3JC5 - chains 2 and 5 of the 11 polymer chains in the assembly; structure by electron microscopy, 4.70 A resolution (low resolution: residue-level contacts below are approximate; hydrogen-bond / salt-bridge calls are withheld).

[Chain 2]
Molecule: DNA replication licensing factor MCM2
Organism: Saccharomyces cerevisiae
Notes: EC 3.6.4.12
UniProtKB: P29469 (MCM2_YEAST); residues 1-868 here = UniProt positions 1-868
Amino-acid sequence (868 residues; row label = number of the first residue in the row):
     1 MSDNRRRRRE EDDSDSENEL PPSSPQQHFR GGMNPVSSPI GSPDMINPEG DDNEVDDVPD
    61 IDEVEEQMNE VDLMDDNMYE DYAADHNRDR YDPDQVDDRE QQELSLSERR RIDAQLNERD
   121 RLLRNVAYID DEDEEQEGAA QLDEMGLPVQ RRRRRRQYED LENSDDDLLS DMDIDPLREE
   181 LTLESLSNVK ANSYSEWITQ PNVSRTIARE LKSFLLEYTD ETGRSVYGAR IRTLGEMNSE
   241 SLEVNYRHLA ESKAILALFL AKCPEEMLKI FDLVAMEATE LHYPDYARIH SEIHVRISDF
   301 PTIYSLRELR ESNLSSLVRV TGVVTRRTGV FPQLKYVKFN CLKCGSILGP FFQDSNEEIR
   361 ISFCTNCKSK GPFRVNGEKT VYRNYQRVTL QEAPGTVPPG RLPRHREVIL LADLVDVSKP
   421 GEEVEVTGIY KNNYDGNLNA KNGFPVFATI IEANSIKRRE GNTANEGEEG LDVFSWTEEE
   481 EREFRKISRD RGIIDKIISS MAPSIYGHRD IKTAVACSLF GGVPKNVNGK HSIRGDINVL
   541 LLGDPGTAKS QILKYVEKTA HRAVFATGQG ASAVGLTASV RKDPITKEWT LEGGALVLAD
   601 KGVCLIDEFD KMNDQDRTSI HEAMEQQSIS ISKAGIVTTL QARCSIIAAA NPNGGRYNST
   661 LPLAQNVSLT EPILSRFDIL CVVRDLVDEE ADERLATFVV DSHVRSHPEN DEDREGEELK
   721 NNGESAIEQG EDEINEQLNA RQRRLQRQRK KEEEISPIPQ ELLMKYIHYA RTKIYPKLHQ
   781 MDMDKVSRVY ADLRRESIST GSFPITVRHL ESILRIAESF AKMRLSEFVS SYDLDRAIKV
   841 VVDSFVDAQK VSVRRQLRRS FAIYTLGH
Unresolved in the structure: 1-200, 343-347, 361-374, 461-472, 707-755, 865-868
UniProt features mapped onto this chain:
  - zinc finger: Cys-341 to Cys-367 (C4-type)
  - motif: Ser-675 to Asp-678 (Arginine finger)
  - binding site (ATP): Gly-543 to Ser-550
  - modified residue (Phosphoserine): Ser-14, Ser-16, Ser-23, Ser-164, Ser-170
  - natural variant: Glu-392 (E392K: In allele MCM2-1)
  - mutagenesis: Cys-364 (C364Y/F/S/H: Loss of activity), Cys-367 (C367Y/F/S/H: Loss of activity), Lys-549 (K549A: Reduces MCM2-7 complex helicase activity. Abolishes MCM2-7 complex helicase activity; when associated with MCM5 A-422. Reduces MCM2-7 complex helicase activity; when associated with MCM3 A-415), Arg-676 (R676A: Loss of MCM2-7 complex helicase activity)

[Chain 5]
Molecule: Minichromosome maintenance protein 5
Organism: Saccharomyces cerevisiae
Notes: EC 3.6.4.12
UniProtKB: P29496 (MCM5_YEAST); numbering as in UniProt (aligned over 1-775)
Amino-acid sequence (775 residues; numbered 1 to 775; the number before each row is that of its first residue):
     1 MSFDRPEIYS APVLQGESPN DDDNTEIIKS FKNFILEFRL DSQFIYRDQL RNNILVKNYS
    61 LTVNMEHLIG YNEDIYKKLS DEPSDIIPLF ETAITQVAKR ISILSRAQSA NNNDKDPENT
   121 SMDTDSLLLN SLPTFQLILN SNANQIPLRD LDSEHVSKIV RLSGIIISTS VLSSRATYLS
   181 IMCRNCRHTT SITINNFNSI TGNTVSLPRS CLSTIESESS MANESNIGDE STKKNCGPDP
   241 YIIIHESSKF IDQQFLKLQE IPELVPVGEM PRNLTMTCDR YLTNKVIPGT RVTIVGIYSI
   301 YNSKNGAGSG RSGGGNGGSG VAIRTPYIKI LGIQSDVETS SIWNSVTMFT EEEEEEFLQL
   361 SRNPKLYEIL TNSIAPSIFG NEDIKKAIVC LLMGGSKKIL PDGMRLRGDI NVLLLGDPGT
   421 AKSQLLKFVE KVSPIAVYTS GKGSSAAGLT ASVQRDPMTR EFYLEGGAMV LADGGVVCID
   481 EFDKMRDEDR VAIHEAMEQQ TISIAKAGIT TVLNSRTSVL AAANPIYGRY DDLKSPGDNI
   541 DFQTTILSRF DMIFIVKDDH NEERDISIAN HVINIHTGNA NAMQNQQEEN GSEISIEKMK
   601 RYITYCRLKC APRLSPQAAE KLSSNFVTIR KQLLINELES TERSSIPITI RQLEAIIRIT
   661 ESLAKLELSP IAQERHVDEA IRLFQASTMD AASQDPIGGL NQASGTSLSE IRRFEQELKR
   721 RLPIGWSTSY QTLRREFVDT HRFSQLALDK ALYALEKHET IQLRHQGQNI YRSGV
Unresolved in the structure: 1-20, 107-129, 198-203, 212-234, 306-319, 457-462, 644-646, 694-705, 761-775
Disulfides: Cys-186/Cys-211
UniProt features mapped onto this chain:
  - motif: Ser-548 to Asp-551 (Arginine finger)
  - binding site (ATP): Gly-416 to Ser-423
  - mutagenesis: Lys-422 (K422A: Loss of MCM2-7 complex helicase activity)

[How chain 2 and chain 5 interact]
Pairs across the interface (85):
  Arg-327(2) / Glu-269(5)
  Arg-327(2) / Arg-272(5)
  Val-330(2) / Asp-152(5)
  Val-330(2) / Arg-272(5)
  Phe-331(2) / Ile-323(5)
  Phe-331(2) / Arg-324(5)
  Phe-331(2) / Thr-325(5)
  Pro-332(2) / Ile-300(5)
  Pro-332(2) / Arg-324(5)
  Gln-333(2) / Val-321(5)
  Gln-333(2) / Ala-322(5)
  Gln-333(2) / Ile-323(5)
  Leu-334(2) / Ala-322(5)
  Leu-334(2) / Arg-324(5)
  Asn-356(2) / Val-321(5)
  Glu-357(2) / Val-321(5)
  Val-375(2) / Arg-324(5)
  Glu-378(2) / Glu-82(5)
  Glu-378(2) / Asp-85(5)
  Lys-379(2) / Asp-81(5)
  Lys-379(2) / Glu-82(5)
  Tyr-382(2) / Ser-153(5)
  Tyr-382(2) / Val-156(5)
  Arg-383(2) / Ser-153(5)
  Asn-384(2) / Asp-152(5)
  Tyr-385(2) / Ile-323(5)
  Arg-387(2) / Gly-320(5)
  Arg-387(2) / Ile-323(5)
  Asp-416(2) / Arg-149(5)
  Lys-419(2) / Glu-269(5)
  Lys-525(2) / His-576(5)
  Arg-562(2) / Gly-268(5)
  Leu-591(2) / Met-270(5)
  Glu-592(2) / Met-270(5)
  Gly-593(2) / Met-270(5)
  Leu-598(2) / Gly-268(5)
  Asp-600(2) / Val-267(5)
  Asp-614(2) / Lys-442(5)
  Lys-633(2) / Ala-446(5)
  Gly-635(2) / Ile-167(5)
  Gly-635(2) / Ser-168(5)
  Ile-636(2) / Ile-167(5)
  Ile-636(2) / Ser-168(5)
  Ile-636(2) / Gln-259(5)
  Ile-636(2) / Asn-273(5)
  Val-637(2) / Ile-166(5)
  Val-637(2) / Ile-167(5)
  Val-637(2) / Ser-168(5)
  Val-637(2) / Gln-259(5)
  Thr-638(2) / Ile-167(5)
  Thr-638(2) / Gln-259(5)
  Thr-639(2) / Pro-262(5)
  Leu-640(2) / Gln-259(5)
  Leu-640(2) / Pro-271(5)
  Gln-641(2) / Pro-262(5)
  Gln-641(2) / Glu-263(5)
  Asn-658(2) / His-741(5)
  Ser-659(2) / His-741(5)
  Ser-659(2) / Arg-742(5)
  Glu-671(2) / Pro-418(5)
  Leu-778(2) / Thr-577(5)
  Ser-787(2) / Ile-573(5)
  Tyr-790(2) / Asp-565(5)
  Tyr-790(2) / Ile-568(5)
  Tyr-790(2) / Ala-569(5)
  Tyr-790(2) / Ile-573(5)
  Ala-791(2) / Ile-566(5)
  Arg-794(2) / His-560(5)
  Arg-794(2) / Asp-565(5)
  Arg-794(2) / Ile-568(5)
  Arg-795(2) / Glu-562(5)
  Ile-798(2) / His-560(5)
  Ile-798(2) / Asp-565(5)
  Ser-802(2) / Arg-529(5)
  Phe-803(2) / Asp-558(5)
  Phe-803(2) / His-560(5)
  Ile-805(2) / His-560(5)
  Thr-806(2) / Asp-558(5)
  Val-807(2) / Ile-568(5)
  Val-807(2) / Ala-569(5)
  Val-807(2) / Val-572(5)
  Leu-810(2) / Ala-569(5)
  Leu-810(2) / Val-572(5)
  Leu-810(2) / Ile-573(5)
  Leu-814(2) / His-576(5)
Other interface residues (no listed pair), chain 2 (65 interface residues in all): Glu-358, Val-415, Ser-418, Pro-420, Glu-588, Val-597, Thr-618, Ile-631, Ala-634, Tyr-657, Thr-670, Gln-780, Val-786, Glu-811
Other interface residues (no listed pair), chain 5 (56 interface residues in all): Glu-154, Lys-158, Ile-165, Asn-305, Pro-326, Ser-444, Lys-484, Asp-559, Asn-561, Arg-564, Asn-570, Gly-578

[In short]
65 residues of chain 2 face 56 of chain 5 across their interface. UniProt lists 8 ATP-binding residues and 4
mutagenesis sites on chain 2; 8 ATP-binding residues and one mutagenesis site on chain 5.
Here chain 2 is DNA replication licensing factor MCM2 and chain 5 is Minichromosome maintenance protein 5,
both from Saccharomyces cerevisiae. Entry 3JC5 (Structure of the eukaryotic replicative CMG helicase and
pumpjack motion) was determined by electron microscopy, deposited together with 3JC6 and 3JC7.
